5CGF - chains M and b of the 28 polymer chains in the assembly; structure by X-ray diffraction, 2.80 A resolution.

# Chain M
Molecule: Proteasome subunit beta type-7
Source organism: Saccharomyces cerevisiae (strain ATCC 204508 / S288c)
Notes: EC 3.4.25.1
Reference sequence: P30657 (PSB7_YEAST); residues -12 to 233 here correspond to UniProt positions 21-266 (UniProt number = residue number + 33)
Chain sequence (246 residues; numbered -12 to 233; the number before each row is that of its first residue; numbers below 1 keep their minus sign (Thr-12 is residue -12)):
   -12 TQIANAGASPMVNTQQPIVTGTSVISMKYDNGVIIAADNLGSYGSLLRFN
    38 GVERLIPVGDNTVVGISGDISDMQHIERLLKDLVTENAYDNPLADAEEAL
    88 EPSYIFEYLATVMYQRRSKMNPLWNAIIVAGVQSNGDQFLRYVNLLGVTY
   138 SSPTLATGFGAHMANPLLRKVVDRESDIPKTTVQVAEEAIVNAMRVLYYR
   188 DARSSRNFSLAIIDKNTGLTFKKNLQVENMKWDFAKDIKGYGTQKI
Not modelled in the structure: -12 to 0

# Chain b
Molecule: Proteasome subunit beta type-1
Source organism: Saccharomyces cerevisiae (strain ATCC 204508 / S288c)
Notes: EC 3.4.25.1
Reference sequence: P38624 (PSB1_YEAST); residues 1-196 here correspond to UniProt positions 20-215 (UniProt number = residue number + 19)
Chain sequence (196 residues; row label = number of the first residue in the row):
     1 TSIMAVTFKDGVILGADSRTTTGAYIANRVTDKLTRVHDKIWCCRSGSAA
    51 DTQAIADIVQYHLELYTSQYGTPSTETAASVFKELCYENKDNLTAGIIVA
   101 GYDDKNKGEVYTIPLGGSVHKLPYAIAGSGSTFIYGYCDKNFRENMSKEE
   151 TVDFIKHSLSQAIKWDGSSGGVIRMVVLTAAGVERLIFYPDEYEQL
UniProt features mapped onto this chain:
  - active site: Thr1 (Nucleophile)

# Interface between chain M and chain b
Pairs across the interface (62; chain M residue first):
  Ser32(M) - Trp165(b)
  Ser32(M) - Asp166(b)
  Ser32(M) - Gly167(b)  hydrogen bond (backbone-backbone)
  Leu33(M) - Phe133(b)  hydrophobic
  Leu33(M) - Trp165(b)
  Leu34(M) - Lys164(b)
  Leu34(M) - Trp165(b)  hydrogen bond (backbone-backbone)
  Leu34(M) - Gly167(b)
  Arg35(M) - Trp165(b)
  Phe146(M) - Ala24(b)  hydrophobic
  Phe146(M) - Tyr25(b)
  Tyr185(M) - Glu194(b)  hydrogen bond
  Tyr186(M) - Ile26(b)
  Tyr186(M) - Arg29(b)
  Arg187(M) - Ala24(b)
  Arg187(M) - Tyr25(b)
  Arg187(M) - Ile26(b)  hydrogen bond (backbone-backbone)
  Arg187(M) - Ala27(b)  hydrogen bond (side chain-backbone)
  Arg187(M) - Asn28(b)
  Arg187(M) - Arg29(b)
  Asp188(M) - Ala24(b)
  Asp188(M) - Ile26(b)
  Ala189(M) - Arg19(b)
  Ala189(M) - Thr21(b)
  Ala189(M) - Ala24(b)  hydrogen bond (backbone-backbone)
  Ala189(M) - Ile26(b)
  Ala189(M) - Gly167(b)
  Arg193(M) - Asp191(b)  salt bridge
  Arg193(M) - Glu194(b)  salt bridge
  Lys218(M) - Arg29(b)  hydrogen bond (backbone-side chain)
  Trp219(M) - Arg29(b)
  Trp219(M) - Gly171(b)
  Trp219(M) - Val172(b)  hydrophobic
  Trp219(M) - Tyr189(b)
  Trp219(M) - Pro190(b)
  Asp220(M) - Tyr189(b)
  Phe221(M) - Arg29(b)
  Phe221(M) - Val30(b)  hydrophobic
  Ala222(M) - Val30(b)  hydrophobic
  Ala222(M) - Arg174(b)  hydrogen bond (backbone-side chain)
  Ala222(M) - Ile187(b)  hydrophobic
  Lys223(M) - Ile187(b)
  Lys223(M) - Tyr189(b)
  Ile225(M) - Val30(b)  hydrophobic
  Ile225(M) - Arg174(b)
  Lys226(M) - Asp32(b)
  Lys226(M) - Arg185(b)
  Gly227(M) - Asp32(b)  hydrogen bond (backbone-side chain)
  Tyr228(M) - Thr35(b)
  Tyr228(M) - Arg45(b)
  Tyr228(M) - Gln53(b)  hydrogen bond (side chain-backbone)
  Tyr228(M) - Ala56(b)
  Tyr228(M) - Asp57(b)  hydrogen bond
  Gln231(M) - Asp32(b)
  Gln231(M) - Leu34(b)
  Gln231(M) - Thr35(b)
  Gln231(M) - Arg36(b)  hydrogen bond (side chain-backbone)
  Gln231(M) - Trp42(b)
  Gln231(M) - Arg185(b)
  Ile233(M) - Arg36(b)
  Ile233(M) - Trp42(b)
  Ile233(M) - Arg185(b)  hydrogen bond (backbone-side chain)
Interface residues without a listed pair, chain M (27 interface residues in all): Asn37, Met150, Arg190, Met217
Interface residues without a listed pair, chain b (35 interface residues in all): Ile163, Ser168, Val183

# Summary
27 residues of chain M face 35 of chain b across their interface, with 13 hydrogen bonds and 2 salt bridges.
Polar contacts include Arg193(M)-Asp191(b), Arg193(M)-Glu194(b) and Tyr185(M)-Glu194(b). Curated annotation
(UniProt) lists active-site residue Thr1(b) on chain b.
Chain M is Proteasome subunit beta type-7 and chain b is Proteasome subunit beta type-1, both from
Saccharomyces cerevisiae (strain ATCC 204508 / S288c); the structure, Yeast 20S proteasome beta5-G48C mutant,
was determined by X-ray diffraction (same publication as 5CGH, 5CGG and 5CGI).
